PDB entry 1Y0Y | X-ray diffraction, 1.60 A resolution | chains A and B

# Chain A
Protein: Frv operon protein FrvX
Organism: Pyrococcus horikoshii
UniProtKB: O59196 (O59196_PYRHO); residues 1-353 here = UniProt positions 1-353
Amino-acid sequence (353 residues; numbered 1 to 353; the number before each row is that of its first residue):
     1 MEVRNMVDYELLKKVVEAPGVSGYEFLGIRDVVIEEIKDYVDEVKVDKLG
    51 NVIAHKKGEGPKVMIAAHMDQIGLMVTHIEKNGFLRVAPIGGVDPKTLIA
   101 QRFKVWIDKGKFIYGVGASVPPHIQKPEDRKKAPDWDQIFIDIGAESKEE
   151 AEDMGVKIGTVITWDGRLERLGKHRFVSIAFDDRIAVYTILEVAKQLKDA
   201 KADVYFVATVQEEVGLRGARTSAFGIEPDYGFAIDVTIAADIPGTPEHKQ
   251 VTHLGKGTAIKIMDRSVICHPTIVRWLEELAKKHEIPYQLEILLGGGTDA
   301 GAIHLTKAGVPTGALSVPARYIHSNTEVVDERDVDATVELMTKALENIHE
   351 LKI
Not modelled in the structure: 1-5, 120-132
Ion coordination: Zn2+ site 1: His68, Asp182, Asp235 (shared with L2O_1(B) of chain B); Zn2+ site 2: Asp182, Glu213, His323 (shared with L2O_1(B) of chain B)

# Chain B
Protein: Amastatin
Amino-acid sequence (4 residues; numbered 1 to 4; the number before each row is that of its first residue):
     1 XVVD
Modified positions: L2O ((2S,3R)-3-amino-2-hydroxy-5-methylhexanoic acid) at position 1
Ion coordination: Zn2+ site 1: L2O_1 (shared with His68(A), Asp182(A), Asp235(A) of chain A)

# Chain A / chain B interface
Pairs across the interface (18; chain A residue first):
  His68(A) - L2O_1(B)
  Asp182(A) - L2O_1(B)  hydrogen bond (side chain-backbone)
  Glu212(A) - L2O_1(B)
  Glu212(A) - Val2(B)  hydrogen bond (side chain-backbone)
  Glu213(A) - L2O_1(B)
  Leu216(A) - Val2(B)  hydrophobic
  Asp235(A) - L2O_1(B)  hydrogen bond (side chain-backbone)
  Val236(A) - L2O_1(B)  hydrogen bond (backbone-backbone)
  Thr237(A) - L2O_1(B)
  Ile238(A) - L2O_1(B)
  Ile238(A) - Asp4(B)
  Leu293(A) - L2O_1(B)
  Gly296(A) - Val2(B)
  Gly297(A) - L2O_1(B)
  Gly297(A) - Val2(B)  hydrogen bond (backbone-backbone)
  Ile322(A) - Asp4(B)
  His323(A) - L2O_1(B)  hydrogen bond (side chain-backbone)
  His323(A) - Asp4(B)  hydrogen bond (side chain-backbone)
Interface residues without a listed pair, chain A (17 interface residues in all): Gly215, Lys261, Thr298
Interface residues without a listed pair, chain B (4 interface residues in all): Val3

# In short
17 residues of chain A face 4 of chain B across their interface; the contacts include 7 hydrogen bonds. Among
the polar pairs are Asp182(A)-L2O_1(B), Glu212(A)-Val2(B) and Asp235(A)-L2O_1(B). The Zn2+ site 1 is built by
His68(A), Asp182(A), Asp235(A) and L2O_1(B).
Chain A is Frv operon protein FrvX (Pyrococcus horikoshii) and chain B is Amastatin; the structure, Crystal
structure of tetrahedral aminopeptidase from P. horikoshii in complex with amastatin, was determined by X-ray
diffraction together with 1Y0R from the same study.
